PDB entry 4PNG | X-ray diffraction, 1.53 A resolution | chains A and B

Chain A (and B):
Name: LD04004p
Organism: Drosophila melanogaster
Notes: chain B of this document is another copy of the same molecule, construct and numbering; everything in this record applies to it too
UniProt: Q8MR33 (Q8MR33_DROME); residues 1-223 here correspond to UniProt positions 7-229 (UniProt number = residue number + 6)
Sequence (229 residues; row label = number of the first residue in the row; numbers below 1 keep their minus sign (His-5 is residue -5)):
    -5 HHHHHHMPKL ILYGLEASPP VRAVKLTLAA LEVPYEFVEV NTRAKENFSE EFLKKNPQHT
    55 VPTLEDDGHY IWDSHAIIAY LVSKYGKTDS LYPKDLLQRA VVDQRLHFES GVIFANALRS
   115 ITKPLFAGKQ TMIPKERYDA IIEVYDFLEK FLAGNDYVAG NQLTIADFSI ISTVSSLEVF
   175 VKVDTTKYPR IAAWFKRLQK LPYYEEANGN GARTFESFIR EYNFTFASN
Not modelled in the structure: -5 to 2 (chain B: -5 to 0)
Sequence notes: expression tag (-5 to 0)
Ligand contacts: L-gamma-glutamyl-3-sulfino-L-alanylglycine (GSF): Ser12, Pro13, Pro14, Thr36, Asn41, Phe42, His53, Thr54, Val55, Pro56, Asp67, Ser68, His69, Phe108, Arg113

Chain A / chain B interface:
Residue-residue contacts - 60 pairs, chain A then chain B:
  Pro51(A) with Phe141(B)
  Gln52(A) with Gln98(B), hydrogen bond; Phe102(B); Val106(B); Phe141(B); Phe145(B)
  His53(A) with Phe141(B)
  His63(A) with Leu91(B)
  Ile65(A) with Leu91(B), hydrophobic; Ala94(B), hydrophobic
  Trp66(A) with Gln98(B); Arg99(B); Phe145(B), hydrophobic
  Asp67(A) with Gln98(B); His101(B)
  His69(A) with His101(B)
  Ala70(A) with Ala94(B); Asp97(B); Gln98(B)
  Tyr74(A) with Leu90(B); Leu91(B), hydrophobic
  Ser77(A) with Leu90(B)
  Lys78(A) with Leu90(B)
  Leu90(A) with Tyr74(B); Ser77(B); Lys78(B)
  Leu91(A) with His63(B); Tyr74(B)
  Arg93(A) with Arg93(B)
  Ala94(A) with Ile65(B), hydrophobic; Ala70(B)
  Asp97(A) with Ala70(B)
  Gln98(A) with Gln52(B), hydrogen bond; Trp66(B); Asp67(B); Ala70(B)
  Arg99(A) with Trp66(B)
  Leu100(A) with His101(B)
  His101(A) with Asp67(B); His69(B); Leu100(B); His101(B), hydrogen bond; Ser104(B), hydrogen bond
  Phe102(A) with Gln52(B)
  Ser104(A) with His101(B), hydrogen bond; Ser104(B); Gly105(B)
  Gly105(A) with Ser104(B); Gly105(B); Ala109(B)
  Val106(A) with Gln52(B)
  Ala109(A) with Gly105(B)
  Lys117(A) with Glu137(B), salt bridge
  Glu137(A) with Lys117(B), salt bridge
  Phe141(A) with Pro51(B); Gln52(B); His53(B)
  Lys144(A) with Pro51(B)
  Phe145(A) with Gln52(B); Trp66(B), hydrophobic
Also at the interface, not in a pair above, chain A (32 interface residues in all): Ala73
Also at the interface, not in a pair above, chain B (32 interface residues in all): Ala73, Lys144

Summary:
The chain A/chain B interface involves 32 residues from each chain, with 5 hydrogen bonds and 2 salt bridges.
Among the polar pairs are Lys117(A)-Glu137(B), Gln52(A)-Gln98(B) and His101(A)-His101(B). Chain A binds
L-gamma-glutamyl-3-sulfino-L-alanylglycine.
Both chains are LD04004p (Drosophila melanogaster). Entry 4PNG (Glutathione S-transferase from Drosophila
melanogaster - isozyme E7) was determined by X-ray diffraction, deposited together with 4PNF.
